Entry 2ZP9 (X-ray diffraction, 3.20 A resolution); this record covers chains F and H of the 10 polymer chains in the assembly.

Chain F:
Name: Transcription attenuation protein mtrB
Organism: Bacillus stearothermophilus
UniProt: Q9X6J6 (MTRB_BACST); residues 3-76 here correspond to UniProt positions 1-74 (UniProt number = residue number - 2)
Sequence (81 residues; row label = number of the first residue in the row):
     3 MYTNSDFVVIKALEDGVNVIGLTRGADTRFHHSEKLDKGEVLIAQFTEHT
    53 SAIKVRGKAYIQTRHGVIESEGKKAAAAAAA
Disordered / not traced: 3-6, 70-83
Construct notes: linker (77-83)
Residues lining bound ligands:
  - tryptophan (TRP), molecule 1: V21, I22, G23, H33, H34, A46, Q47, T49, T52, I55
  - tryptophan (TRP), molecule 2: T25, R26, G27, D29, T30, S53

Chain H:
Name: Tryptophan RNA-binding attenuator protein-inhibitory protein
Organism: Bacillus subtilis
UniProt: O31466 (RTPA_BACSU); numbering as in UniProt (aligned over 1-53)
Sequence (53 residues; each row starts with the number of its first residue):
     1 MVIATDDLEVACPKCERAGEIEGTPCPACSGKGVILTAQGYTLLDFIQKH
    51 LNK
Disordered / not traced: 17-25, 52-53

How chain F and chain H interact:
Contacting residue pairs (13; chain F residue first):
  N20(F) with V2(H)
  R31(F) with T5(H), hydrogen bond
  F32(F) with M1(H); A4(H); T5(H), hydrogen bond (backbone-backbone)
  H33(F) with T5(H); D6(H), hydrogen bond (backbone-backbone)
  H34(F) with D6(H), salt bridge
  S35(F) with A4(H); D6(H), hydrogen bond (backbone-side chain)
  K56(F) with M1(H), hydrogen bond
  R58(F) with M1(H); V2(H)
Other interface residues (no listed pair), chain F (9 interface residues in all): I22
Other interface residues (no listed pair), chain H (6 interface residues in all): I3

In short:
9 residues of chain F face 6 of chain H across their interface; the contacts include 5 hydrogen bonds and 1
salt bridge. Among the polar pairs are H34(F)-D6(H), R31(F)-T5(H) and S35(F)-D6(H). Bound to chain F:
tryptophan.
Here chain F is Transcription attenuation protein mtrB (Bacillus stearothermophilus) and chain H is Tryptophan
RNA-binding attenuator protein-inhibitory protein (Bacillus subtilis). Entry 2ZP9 (The Nature of the
TRAP:Anti-TRAP complex) was determined by X-ray diffraction (same publication as 2ZP8).
